PDB entry 7S4I | electron microscopy, 2.26 A resolution | chains C and F of the 9 polymer chains in the assembly

Chain C:
Protein: Ammonia monooxygenase/methane monooxygenase, subunit C family protein
Source organism: Methylococcus capsulatus str. Bath
Notes: EC 1.14.13.25
UniProt: Q603F1 (Q603F1_METCA); residues 30-289 here correspond to UniProt positions 1-260 (UniProt number = residue number - 29)
Amino-acid sequence (260 residues; row label = number of the first residue in the row):
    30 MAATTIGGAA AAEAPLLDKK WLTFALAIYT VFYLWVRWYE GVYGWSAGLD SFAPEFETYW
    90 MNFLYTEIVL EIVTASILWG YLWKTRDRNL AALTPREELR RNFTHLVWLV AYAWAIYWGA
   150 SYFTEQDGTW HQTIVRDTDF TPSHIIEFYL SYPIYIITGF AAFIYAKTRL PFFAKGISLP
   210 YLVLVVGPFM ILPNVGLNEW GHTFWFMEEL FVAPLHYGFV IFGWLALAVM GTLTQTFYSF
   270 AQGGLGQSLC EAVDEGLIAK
Unresolved in the structure: 30-44, 281-289
Metal / ion sites: Cu ion near Asn227 (its only coordinating residue here)
Small-molecule neighbours:
  - 1,2-dihexanoyl-sn-glycero-3-phosphocholine (HXG), molecule 1: Leu63, Arg66, Trp67, Trp143, Tyr146, Trp147, Tyr151
  - 1,2-dihexanoyl-sn-glycero-3-phosphocholine (HXG), molecule 2: Trp234, Phe235, Met236, Glu237, Pro243, Tyr246
  - 1,2-didecanoyl-sn-glycero-3-phosphocholine (P1O), molecule 1: Trp50, Phe53, Ala54, Tyr58, Thr103, Leu107, Tyr110, Leu111, Arg130, Thr133, Val136, Trp137, Ala140, Ile186, Thr187, Tyr194, Arg198
  - 1,2-didecanoyl-sn-glycero-3-phosphocholine (P1O), molecule 2: Ser105, Trp108, Gly109, Trp112, Phe189, Phe192, Ile193, Lys196, Ile206, Leu211, Phe218
  - 1,2-didecanoyl-sn-glycero-3-phosphocholine (P1O), molecule 3: Leu208, Leu211, Val212, Val215, Leu254
  - diundecyl phosphatidyl choline (PLC), molecule 1: Ile57, Val60, Phe61, Trp64, Trp67, Tyr68, Tyr72, Tyr88, Asn91, Phe92, Thr95, Glu96, Leu99, Glu100, Thr103, Leu179, Ile183, Ile186
  - diundecyl phosphatidyl choline (PLC), molecule 2: Ser80, Phe81, Phe85, Met90, Leu93, Tyr94, Ile97, Val98, Ile101, Thr167, Asp168, Phe169, Tyr178, Leu221, Pro222, Val224, Gly225, Glu228
  - diundecyl phosphatidyl choline (PLC), molecule 3: Ile97, Glu100, Ile101, Phe169, Tyr178, Pro182, Leu221
  - diundecyl phosphatidyl choline (PLC), molecule 4: Leu226, Trp229, Phe233, Trp234, Phe235, Met236, Pro243
  - diundecyl phosphatidyl choline (PLC), molecule 5: Phe235, Glu237, Leu239, Val241, Pro243, Tyr246, Val249, Trp253
From the paper describing this entry:
  - Cu ion coordination: Asn227, His231, His245

Chain F:
Protein: Particulate methane monooxygenase beta subunit
Source organism: Methylococcus capsulatus str. Bath
Notes: EC 1.14.18.3
UniProt: Q607G3 (PMOA_METCA); numbering as in UniProt (aligned over 1-247)
Amino-acid sequence (247 residues; numbered 1 to 247; the number before each row is that of its first residue):
     1 MSAAQSAVRS HAEAVQVSRT IDWMALFVVF FVIVGSYHIH AMLTMGDWDF WSDWKDRRLW
    61 VTVTPIVLVT FPAAVQSYLW ERYRLPWGAT VCVLGLLLGE WINRYFNFWG WTYFPINFVF
   121 PASLVPGAII LDTVLMLSGS YLFTAIVGAM GWGLIFYPGN WPIIAPLHVP VEYNGMLMSI
   181 ADIQGYNYVR TGTPEYIRMV EKGTLRTFGK DVAPVSAFFS AFMSILIYFM WHFIGRWFSN
   241 ERFLQST
Unresolved in the structure: 1-6
Small-molecule neighbours:
  - 1,2-didecanoyl-sn-glycero-3-phosphocholine (P1O), molecule 1: Leu137, Ser138, Gly139, Ser140, Phe143
  - 1,2-didecanoyl-sn-glycero-3-phosphocholine (P1O), molecule 2: Ser140, Leu142, Phe143, Ile146
  - 1,2-didecanoyl-sn-glycero-3-phosphocholine (P1O), molecule 3: Tyr141, Leu142, Phe229, His232, Phe233, Arg236
  - 1,2-didecanoyl-sn-glycero-3-phosphocholine (P1O), molecule 4: Trp237, Arg242, Phe243, Leu244, Gln245, Ser246, Thr247
  - diundecyl phosphatidyl choline (PLC), molecule 1: Thr44, Val67, Met199, Met223
  - diundecyl phosphatidyl choline (PLC), molecule 2: Arg57, Leu154, Tyr157, Pro158, Trp161, Lys210, Ala213, Pro214, Ala217, Phe218
  - diundecyl phosphatidyl choline (PLC), molecule 3: Leu59, Thr62, Val63, Ile66, Val67, Met199, Thr204, Phe219, Ile227
  - diundecyl phosphatidyl choline (PLC), molecule 4: Gly209, Lys210, Asp211, Pro214, Val215, Phe218
  - diundecyl phosphatidyl choline (PLC), molecule 5: Lys210, Pro214, Phe218

Chain C / chain F interface:
Pairs across the interface (35):
  Arg165(C) with Arg206(F); Phe208(F)
  Asp166(C) with Phe208(F)
  Thr167(C) with Phe208(F)
  Asp168(C) with Asp211(F); Val215(F)
  Leu211(C) with Leu142(F), hydrophobic
  Val215(C) with Ile146(F), hydrophobic
  Phe218(C) with Ile146(F), hydrophobic
  Met219(C) with Phe222(F), hydrophobic; Ile225(F), hydrophobic; Leu226(F), hydrophobic
  Pro222(C) with Phe222(F)
  Asn223(C) with Phe222(F)
  Gly225(C) with Phe219(F)
  Leu226(C) with Phe219(F), hydrophobic
  Glu228(C) with Val215(F)
  Trp229(C) with Arg58(F); Thr62(F), hydrogen bond; Val215(F), hydrophobic; Ser216(F); Phe219(F), hydrophobic
  His231(C) with Arg206(F), hydrogen bond
  Thr232(C) with Arg58(F); Thr204(F), hydrogen bond (backbone-side chain); Arg206(F); Phe208(F); Asp211(F)
  Phe233(C) with Arg58(F); Leu59(F), hydrophobic
  Met236(C) with Thr204(F); Arg206(F), hydrogen bond (backbone-side chain)
  Glu238(C) with Arg206(F), salt bridge
  Phe251(C) with Phe222(F), hydrophobic; Leu226(F), hydrophobic
Interface residues without a listed pair, chain C (23 interface residues in all): Phe81, Phe235, Glu237
Interface residues without a listed pair, chain F (19 interface residues in all): Met150, Thr207, Gly209, Phe218

In short:
Chain C and chain F form an interface of 23 and 19 residues respectively; the contacts include 4 hydrogen
bonds and 1 salt bridge. Polar pairs include Glu238(C)-Arg206(F), Trp229(C)-Thr62(F) and His231(C)-Arg206(F).
From the paper: Cu ion coordination by Asn227(C), His231(C) and His245(C).
Here chain C is Ammonia monooxygenase/methane monooxygenase, subunit C family protein and chain F is
Particulate methane monooxygenase beta subunit, both from Methylococcus capsulatus str. Bath. Entry 7S4I
(CryoEM structure of Methylococcus capsulatus (Bath) pMMO in a native lipid nanodisc at 2.26 Angstrom
resolution) was determined by electron microscopy together with 7S4H, 7S4J, 7S4K, 7S4L, 7S4M, 7T4O and 7T4P
from the same study.
